PDB entry 3RQW | X-ray diffraction, 2.91 A resolution | chains B and C of the 5 polymer chains in the assembly

[Chain B (and C)]
Molecule: ELIC Pentameric Ligand Gated Ion Channel from Erwinia Chrysanthemi
Organism: Dickeya dadantii
Notes: chain C of this document is another copy of the same molecule, construct and numbering; everything in this record applies to it too
UniProtKB: E0SJQ4 (E0SJQ4_DICD3); residues 1-322 here correspond to UniProt positions 22-343 (UniProt number = residue number + 21)
Chain sequence (322 residues; numbered 1 to 322; the number before each row is that of its first residue):
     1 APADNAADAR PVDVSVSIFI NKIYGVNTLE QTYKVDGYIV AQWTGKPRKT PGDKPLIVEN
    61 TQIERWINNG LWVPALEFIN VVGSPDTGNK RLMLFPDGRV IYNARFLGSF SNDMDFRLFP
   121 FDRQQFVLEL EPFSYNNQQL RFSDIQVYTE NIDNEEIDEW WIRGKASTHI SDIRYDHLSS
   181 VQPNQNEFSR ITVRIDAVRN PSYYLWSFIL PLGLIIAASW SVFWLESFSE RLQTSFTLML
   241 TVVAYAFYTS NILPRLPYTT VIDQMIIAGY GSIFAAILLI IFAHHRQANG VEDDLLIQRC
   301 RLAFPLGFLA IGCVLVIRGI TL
Unresolved in the structure: 1-10, 318-322
Ligand contacts:
  - acetylcholine (ACH), molecule 1: F19, Y38, V40, N103
  - acetylcholine (ACH), molecule 2: E77, I79, E131, P132, F133, Y175, L178, F188
What the authors report for this chain:
  - binding site for acetylcholine: F19, Y38, E77, I79, N103, E131, P132, F133, Y175, L178, F188

[How chain B and chain C interact]
Contacting residue pairs (100; chain B residue first):
  F19(B) - H177(C)
  F19(B) - L178(C)  hydrophobic
  K22(B) - E30(C)  hydrogen bond (side chain-backbone)
  K22(B) - S111(C)
  Y24(B) - E30(C)
  Y24(B) - V82(C)
  Y38(B) - E77(C)  hydrogen bond
  Y38(B) - I79(C)
  Y38(B) - F133(C)  hydrophobic
  K54(B) - Q182(C)
  P55(B) - V181(C)
  I57(B) - S134(C)
  I57(B) - Y135(C)
  E59(B) - V73(C)
  E59(B) - P74(C)
  E59(B) - A75(C)  hydrogen bond (side chain-backbone)
  E59(B) - S134(C)  hydrogen bond
  E59(B) - Y135(C)
  T61(B) - E64(C)
  Q62(B) - I67(C)
  Q62(B) - N68(C)  hydrogen bond
  R65(B) - N68(C)  hydrogen bond
  D86(B) - G83(C)
  D86(B) - S84(C)  hydrogen bond (side chain-backbone)
  T87(B) - S84(C)  hydrogen bond (backbone-side chain)
  G88(B) - S84(C)
  N89(B) - A75(C)
  N89(B) - E77(C)
  N89(B) - F133(C)
  K90(B) - F133(C)
  R91(B) - F133(C)
  R91(B) - S134(C)
  F95(B) - S180(C)
  F95(B) - V181(C)
  I101(B) - S179(C)
  N103(B) - F133(C)
  R105(B) - E77(C)  salt bridge
  R105(B) - F78(C)
  R105(B) - I79(C)  hydrogen bond (side chain-backbone)
  R105(B) - V81(C)  hydrogen bond (side chain-backbone)
  L107(B) - V82(C)  hydrophobic
  L107(B) - G83(C)
  Q146(B) - H177(C)  hydrogen bond
  Y148(B) - H177(C)
  E156(B) - Y258(C)
  I157(B) - Q31(C)  hydrogen bond (backbone-side chain)
  I157(B) - M114(C)
  I157(B) - D115(C)
  I157(B) - R117(C)
  I157(B) - Y258(C)
  D158(B) - Q31(C)  hydrogen bond
  E159(B) - L29(C)
  E159(B) - P257(C)
  N200(B) - P257(C)
  S202(B) - P257(C)
  Y203(B) - S250(C)
  Y203(B) - P257(C)
  Y203(B) - Y258(C)
  Y203(B) - T259(C)
  Y203(B) - D263(C)
  W206(B) - I267(C)
  S207(B) - T259(C)
  S207(B) - I267(C)
  L210(B) - I267(C)  hydrophobic
  P211(B) - Y270(C)  hydrophobic
  L214(B) - M239(C)
  L214(B) - F274(C)
  I215(B) - M239(C)  hydrophobic
  I215(B) - V243(C)  hydrophobic
  A217(B) - F274(C)  hydrophobic
  A218(B) - F236(C)
  A218(B) - F274(C)
  S221(B) - L232(C)
  S221(B) - F236(C)
  S221(B) - I277(C)
  S221(B) - I281(C)
  W224(B) - F228(C)
  W224(B) - I281(C)  hydrophobic
  L225(B) - L232(C)  hydrophobic
  E226(B) - H284(C)  salt bridge
  E230(B) - S229(C)  hydrogen bond
  E230(B) - Q233(C)
  T234(B) - Q233(C)  hydrogen bond
  T234(B) - F236(C)
  L238(B) - F236(C)  hydrophobic
  L240(B) - L240(C)  hydrophobic
  T241(B) - L240(C)
  A244(B) - V243(C)  hydrophobic
  Y245(B) - V243(C)  hydrophobic
  Y245(B) - Y270(C)
  F247(B) - F247(C)  hydrophobic
  Y248(B) - A246(C)
  Y248(B) - F247(C)  hydrophobic
  Y248(B) - S250(C)  hydrogen bond
  N251(B) - F247(C)
  N251(B) - N251(C)  hydrogen bond
  I252(B) - S250(C)
  I252(B) - N251(C)
  I252(B) - R255(C)
  R301(B) - H285(C)
Also at the interface, not in a pair above, chain B (64 interface residues in all): K34, D36, V40, Q42, N60, M93, A104, N154, T237
Also at the interface, not in a pair above, chain C (57 interface residues in all): T32, D113, L256, G271

[Overview]
The interface between chain B and chain C involves 64 residues on one side and 57 on the other; the contacts
include 17 hydrogen bonds and 2 salt bridges. Polar pairs include R105(B)-E77(C), E226(B)-H284(C) and
K22(B)-E30(C). Chain B binds acetylcholine. The paper reports a binding site for acetylcholine at F19(B),
Y38(B) and E77(B) among others.
Both chains are ELIC Pentameric Ligand Gated Ion Channel from Erwinia Chrysanthemi (Dickeya dadantii). Entry
3RQW (Crystal structure of acetylcholine bound to a prokaryotic pentameric ligand-gated ion channel, ELIC) was
determined by X-ray diffraction (same publication as 3RQU).
